PDB entry 7ZX2 | X-ray diffraction, 2.50 A resolution | chains A and F of the 6 polymer chains in the assembly

# Chain A
Protein: Tubulin alpha-1B chain
Source organism: Bos taurus
UniProt: P81947 (TBA1B_BOVIN); residues 1-451 here = UniProt positions 1-451
Amino-acid sequence (451 residues; row label = number of the first residue in the row):
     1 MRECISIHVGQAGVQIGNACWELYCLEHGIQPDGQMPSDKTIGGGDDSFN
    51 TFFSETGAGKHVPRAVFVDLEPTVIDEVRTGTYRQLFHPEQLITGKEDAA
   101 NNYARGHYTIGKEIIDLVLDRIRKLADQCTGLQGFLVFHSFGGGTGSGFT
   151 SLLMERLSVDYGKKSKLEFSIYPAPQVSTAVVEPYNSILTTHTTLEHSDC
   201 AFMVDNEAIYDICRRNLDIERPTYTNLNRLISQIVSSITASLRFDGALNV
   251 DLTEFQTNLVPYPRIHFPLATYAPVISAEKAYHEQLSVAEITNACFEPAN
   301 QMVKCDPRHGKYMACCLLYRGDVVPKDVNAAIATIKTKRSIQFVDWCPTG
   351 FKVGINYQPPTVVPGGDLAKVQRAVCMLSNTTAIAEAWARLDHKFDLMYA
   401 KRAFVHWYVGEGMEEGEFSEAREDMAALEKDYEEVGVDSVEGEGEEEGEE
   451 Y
Unresolved in the structure: 281-283, 438-451
Bound ions: Ca2+: Asp39, Thr41, Gly44, Glu55
Small-molecule neighbours: GTP (guanosine-5'-triphosphate): Gly10, Gln11, Ala12, Gln15, Ile16, Asp69, Asp98, Ala99, Ala100, Asn101, Ser140, Gly142, Gly143, Gly144, Thr145, Gly146, Ile171, Pro173, Val177, Ser178, Thr179, Glu183, Asn206, Tyr224, Leu227, Asn228, Ile231

# Chain F
Protein: Tubulin beta-2B chain
Source organism: Gallus gallus
UniProt: E1BQ43 (E1BQ43_CHICK); residues 1-378 here = UniProt positions 1-378
Amino-acid sequence (384 residues; each row starts with the number of its first residue):
     1 MYTFVVRDENSSVYAEVSRLLLATGQWKRLRKDNPRFNLMLGERNRLPFG
    51 RLGHEPGLVQLVNYYRGADKLCRKASLVKLIKTSPELSESCTWFPESYVI
   101 YPTNLKTPVAPAQNGIRHLINNTRTDEREVFLAAYNRRREGREGNVWIAK
   151 SSAGAKGEGILISSEASELLDFIDEQGQVHVIQKYLEKPLLLEPGHRKFD
   201 IRSWVLVDHLYNIYLYREGVLRTSSEPYNSANFQDKTCHLTNHCIQKEYS
   251 KNYGRYEEGNEMFFEEFNQYLMDALNTTLENSILLQIKHIIRSCLMCIEP
   301 AISTKHLHYQSFQLFGFDFMVDEELKVWLIEVNGAPACAQKLYAELCQGI
   351 VDVAISSVFPLADTGQKTSQPTSIFIKLHHHHHH
Unresolved in the structure: 88-90, 103-143, 149-161, 167-181, 224-226, 230-251, 257-260, 362-372, 381-384
Construct notes: expression tag (379-384)
Small-molecule neighbours: AMP-PCP (ACP; phosphomethylphosphonic acid adenylate ester): Lys74, Ile148, Gln183, Lys184, Tyr185, Leu186, Lys198, Asp200, Arg202, Arg222, Asp318, Met320, Ile330, Glu331, Asn333

# Chain A / chain F interface
Contacting residue pairs (23; chain A residue first):
  Gln176(A) - Pro56(F)
  Glu207(A) - His54(F)  salt bridge
  Glu297(A) - His306(F)
  Pro298(A) - Leu307(F)  hydrophobic
  Lys304(A) - His54(F)
  Cys305(A) - His308(F)
  Asp306(A) - Arg66(F)
  Asp306(A) - Leu307(F)
  Arg308(A) - Pro300(F)  hydrogen bond (side chain-backbone)
  Arg308(A) - Ala301(F)  hydrogen bond (side chain-backbone)
  Arg308(A) - Ile302(F)
  Arg308(A) - Ser303(F)  hydrogen bond (side chain-backbone)
  His309(A) - Arg66(F)  hydrogen bond (side chain-backbone)
  His309(A) - Gly67(F)
  His309(A) - Ala301(F)
  Lys338(A) - Pro300(F)
  Ser340(A) - Ala301(F)
  Glu386(A) - Gly50(F)
  Glu386(A) - Arg66(F)  salt bridge
  Arg390(A) - Gly50(F)
  Arg390(A) - His54(F)  hydrogen bond
  His393(A) - Arg51(F)
  Glu433(A) - Arg46(F)  salt bridge
Interface residues without a listed pair, chain A (16 interface residues in all): Ala299
Interface residues without a listed pair, chain F (15 interface residues in all): Gly53

# Summary
16 residues of chain A and 15 residues of chain F are in contact, with 5 hydrogen bonds and 3 salt bridges.
Polar pairs include Glu207(A)-His54(F), Glu386(A)-Arg66(F) and Glu433(A)-Arg46(F). Chain A binds GTP. Bound to
chain F: AMP-PCP. Asp39(A), Thr41(A), Gly44(A) and Glu55(A) coordinate Ca2+.
Chain A is Tubulin alpha-1B chain (Bos taurus) and chain F is Tubulin beta-2B chain (Gallus gallus); the
structure, Tubulin-Pelophen B complex, was determined by X-ray diffraction, deposited together with 8A0L.
